Entry 5OKZ (X-ray diffraction, 3.20 A resolution); this record covers chains h and k of the 10 polymer chains in the assembly.

[Chain h]
Name: Exosome complex component RRP46
Organism: Saccharomyces cerevisiae (strain ATCC 204508 / S288c)
UniProt: P53256 (RRP46_YEAST); residue numbers follow UniProt; this construct covers 1-223
Amino-acid sequence (226 residues; row label = number of the first residue in the row; numbers below 1 keep their minus sign (Ala-2 is residue -2)):
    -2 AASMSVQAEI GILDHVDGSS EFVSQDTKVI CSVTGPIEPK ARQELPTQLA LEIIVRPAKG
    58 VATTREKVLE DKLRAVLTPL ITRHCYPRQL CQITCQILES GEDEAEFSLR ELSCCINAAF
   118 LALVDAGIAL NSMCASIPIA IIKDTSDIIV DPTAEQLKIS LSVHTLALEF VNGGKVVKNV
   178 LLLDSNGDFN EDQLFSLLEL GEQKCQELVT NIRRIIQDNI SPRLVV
Unresolved in the structure: -2 to 0
Sequence notes: expression tag (-2 to 0)

[Chain k]
Name: Exosome complex component RRP40
Organism: Saccharomyces cerevisiae (strain ATCC 204508 / S288c)
UniProt: Q08285 (RRP40_YEAST); residues 1-240 here = UniProt positions 1-240
Amino-acid sequence (244 residues; row label = number of the first residue in the row; numbers below 1 keep their minus sign (Gly-3 is residue -3)):
    -3 GPDSMSTFIF PGDSFPVDPT TPVKLGPGIY CDPNTQEIRP VNTGVLHVSA KGKSGVQTAY
    57 IDYSSKRYIP SVNDFVIGVI IGTFSDSYKV SLQNFSSSVS LSYMAFPNAS KKNRPTLQVG
   117 DLVYARVCTA EKELEAEIEC FDSTTGRDAG FGILEDGMII DVNLNFARQL LFNNDFPLLK
   177 VLAAHTKFEV AIGLNGKIWV KCEELSNTLA CYRTIMECCQ KNDTAAFKDI AKRQFKEILT
   237 VKEE
Unresolved in the structure: -3 to 1, 48-51, 142-145, 236-240
Sequence notes: expression tag (-3 to 0)

[How chain h and chain k interact]
Residue-residue contacts - 50 pairs, chain h then chain k:
  Leu10(h) - Lys62(k)
  Asp11(h) - Lys62(k)  hydrogen bond (backbone-side chain)
  Val13(h) - Lys62(k)  hydrogen bond (backbone-side chain)
  Asp14(h) - Arg63(k)  salt bridge
  Thr31(h) - Arg63(k)
  Pro33(h) - Arg63(k)
  Ile34(h) - Arg63(k)
  Ile34(h) - Phe91(k)
  Glu35(h) - Phe91(k)  hydrogen bond (backbone-backbone)
  Glu35(h) - Ser92(k)
  Glu35(h) - Ser93(k)
  Glu35(h) - Ser94(k)
  Thr79(h) - Val37(k)
  Cys82(h) - Tyr26(k)  hydrophobic
  Tyr83(h) - Ile65(k)  hydrophobic
  Pro84(h) - Lys128(k)
  Gln86(h) - Ser93(k)  hydrogen bond
  Val121(h) - Thr39(k)
  Asp122(h) - Ser60(k)
  Ala123(h) - Ser61(k)
  Gly124(h) - Asn38(k)  hydrogen bond (backbone-side chain)
  Gly124(h) - Tyr59(k)
  Gly124(h) - Ser60(k)
  Ile125(h) - Val37(k)
  Ala126(h) - Val37(k)
  Leu127(h) - Pro7(k)
  Leu127(h) - Pro36(k)
  Leu127(h) - Val37(k)  hydrogen bond (backbone-backbone)
  Asn128(h) - Gly8(k)  hydrogen bond (backbone-backbone)
  Asn128(h) - Arg35(k)  hydrogen bond
  Ser129(h) - Pro7(k)
  Met130(h) - Pro7(k)
  Val168(h) - Gly8(k)
  Asn169(h) - Gly8(k)  hydrogen bond (backbone-backbone)
  Asn169(h) - Asp9(k)
  Asn169(h) - Ser10(k)  hydrogen bond
  Gly170(h) - Asp9(k)  hydrogen bond (backbone-side chain)
  Arg210(h) - Phe6(k)
  Arg210(h) - Asp9(k)  salt bridge
  Ile213(h) - Phe6(k)  hydrophobic
  Ile213(h) - Thr39(k)
  Gln214(h) - Phe4(k)
  Gln214(h) - Phe6(k)
  Ile217(h) - Thr39(k)
  Arg220(h) - Ser60(k)  hydrogen bond
  Leu221(h) - Asp58(k)
  Leu221(h) - Tyr59(k)
  Leu221(h) - Ser60(k)
  Leu221(h) - Asn161(k)
  Val222(h) - Gln165(k)
Also at the interface, not in a pair above, chain h (37 interface residues in all): Gly32, Ser218, Pro219, Val223
Also at the interface, not in a pair above, chain k (31 interface residues in all): Gly40, Val41, His43, Glu129, Asn218

[Overview]
37 residues of chain h and 31 residues of chain k are in contact, with 12 hydrogen bonds and 2 salt bridges.
Among the polar pairs are Asp14(h)-Arg63(k), Arg210(h)-Asp9(k) and Asp11(h)-Lys62(k).
Here chain h is Exosome complex component RRP46 and chain k is Exosome complex component RRP40, both from
Saccharomyces cerevisiae (strain ATCC 204508 / S288c). Entry 5OKZ (Crystal Strucrure of the Mpp6 Exosome
complex) was determined by X-ray diffraction.
